PDB entry 9H28 | electron microscopy, 3.22 A resolution | chains A and C of the 6 polymer chains in the assembly

Chain A (and C):
Molecule: Envelope protein E
Source organism: tick-borne encephalitis virus-European subtype
Notes: chain C of this document is another copy of the same molecule, construct and numbering; everything in this record applies to it too
Reference sequence: chimeric construct of A0A7M3UFX3, P29837: residues 1-429 from A0A7M3UFX3 (A0A7M3UFX3_9FLAV) positions 281-709 (UniProt number = residue number + 280); residues 430-496 from P29837 positions 710-776 (UniProt number = residue number + 280)
Chain sequence (496 residues; each row starts with the number of its first residue):
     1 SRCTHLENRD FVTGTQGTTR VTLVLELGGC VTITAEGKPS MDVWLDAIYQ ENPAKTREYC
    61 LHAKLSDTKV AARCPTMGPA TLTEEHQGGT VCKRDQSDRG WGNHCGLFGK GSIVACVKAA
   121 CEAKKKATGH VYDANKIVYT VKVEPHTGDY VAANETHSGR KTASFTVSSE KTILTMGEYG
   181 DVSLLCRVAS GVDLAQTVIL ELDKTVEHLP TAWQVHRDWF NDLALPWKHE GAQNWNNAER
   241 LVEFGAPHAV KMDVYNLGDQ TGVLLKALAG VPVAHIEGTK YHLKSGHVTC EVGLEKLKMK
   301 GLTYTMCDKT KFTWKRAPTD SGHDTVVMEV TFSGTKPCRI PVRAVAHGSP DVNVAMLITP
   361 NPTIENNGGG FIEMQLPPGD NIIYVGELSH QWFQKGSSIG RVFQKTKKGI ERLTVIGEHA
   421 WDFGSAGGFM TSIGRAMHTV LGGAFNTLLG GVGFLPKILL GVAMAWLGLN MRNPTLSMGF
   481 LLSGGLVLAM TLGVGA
Curated features (UniProtKB/Swiss-Prot):
  - site: Ala496 (Cleavage)
Glycans and other covalent adducts: N-acetylglucosamine (NAG) linked to Asn154
From the paper describing this entry:
  - post-translational modification sites: Asn154

Chain A / chain C interface:
Contacting residue pairs (5):
  Pro79(A) with His229(C)
  His86(A) with His86(C); Gln87(C)
  Gly88(A) with His86(C)
  His229(A) with Pro79(C)
Other interface residues (no listed pair), chain A (5 interface residues in all): Gln87
Other interface residues (no listed pair), chain C (6 interface residues in all): Gly88, Asn234

Summary:
Chain A and chain C form an interface of 5 and 6 residues respectively. The paper reports a modification site
at Asn154(A).
Chain A and chain C are both Envelope protein E (tick-borne encephalitis virus-European subtype); the
structure, Alternative conformation LGTV with TBEV prME, was determined by electron microscopy, deposited
together with 9FK0 and 9FOJ.
